PDB entry 3RL1 | X-ray diffraction, 2.00 A resolution | chains A and C of the 3 polymer chains in the assembly

== Chain A ==
Molecule: HLA class I histocompatibility antigen, A-3 alpha chain
Source organism: Homo sapiens
Notes: fragment: residues in UNP 25-298
UniProtKB: P04439 (1A03_HUMAN); residues 1-274 here correspond to UniProt positions 25-298 (UniProt number = residue number + 24)
Sequence (274 residues; each row starts with the number of its first residue):
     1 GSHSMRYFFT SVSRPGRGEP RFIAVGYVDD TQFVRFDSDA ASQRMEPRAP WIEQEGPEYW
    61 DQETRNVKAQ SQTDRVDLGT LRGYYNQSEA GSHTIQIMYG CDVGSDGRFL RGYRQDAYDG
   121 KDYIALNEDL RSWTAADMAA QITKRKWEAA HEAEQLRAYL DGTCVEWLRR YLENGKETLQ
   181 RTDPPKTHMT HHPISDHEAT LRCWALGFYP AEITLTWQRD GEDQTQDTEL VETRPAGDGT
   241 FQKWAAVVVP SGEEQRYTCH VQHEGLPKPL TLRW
Cystine bridges: Cys101-Cys164, Cys203-Cys259
Curated features (UniProtKB/Swiss-Prot):
  - binding site (a peptide antigen): Tyr7, Thr73, Tyr84, Asp116, Thr143, Lys146, Tyr159, Tyr171
  - modified residue: Tyr59 (Sulfotyrosine)
  - glycosylation: Asn86 (N-linked (GlcNAc...) asparagine)

== Chain C ==
Molecule: RT313 peptide
UniProtKB: Q9YV12 (Q9YV12_9HIV1); residues 1-9 here correspond to UniProt positions 313-321 (UniProt number = residue number + 312)
Sequence (9 residues; row label = number of the first residue in the row):
     1 AIFQSSMTK

== Chain A / chain C interface ==
Contacting residue pairs (40):
  Met5(A) - Ala1(C)
  Tyr7(A) - Ala1(C)  hydrogen bond (side chain-backbone)
  Tyr7(A) - Ile2(C)  hydrophobic
  Gln62(A) - Ala1(C)
  Glu63(A) - Ala1(C)
  Glu63(A) - Ile2(C)  hydrogen bond (side chain-backbone)
  Asn66(A) - Ile2(C)
  Asn66(A) - Gln4(C)
  Val67(A) - Ile2(C)
  Ala69(A) - Ser6(C)
  Gln70(A) - Ser6(C)
  Thr73(A) - Ser6(C)  hydrogen bond
  Thr73(A) - Met7(C)
  Thr73(A) - Thr8(C)
  Val76(A) - Thr8(C)
  Asp77(A) - Thr8(C)
  Asp77(A) - Lys9(C)  salt bridge
  Tyr84(A) - Lys9(C)
  Tyr99(A) - Ile2(C)
  Tyr99(A) - Phe3(C)  hydrogen bond (side chain-backbone)
  Asp116(A) - Lys9(C)  salt bridge
  Tyr123(A) - Lys9(C)
  Thr143(A) - Lys9(C)  hydrogen bond (side chain-backbone)
  Lys146(A) - Thr8(C)  hydrogen bond
  Lys146(A) - Lys9(C)  hydrogen bond (side chain-backbone)
  Trp147(A) - Met7(C)
  Trp147(A) - Thr8(C)  hydrogen bond (side chain-backbone)
  Trp147(A) - Lys9(C)
  Ala150(A) - Met7(C)  hydrophobic
  Glu152(A) - Phe3(C)
  Glu152(A) - Met7(C)
  Gln155(A) - Phe3(C)
  Gln155(A) - Ser5(C)
  Leu156(A) - Phe3(C)  hydrophobic
  Tyr159(A) - Ala1(C)  hydrogen bond (side chain-backbone)
  Tyr159(A) - Ile2(C)
  Tyr159(A) - Phe3(C)
  Tyr159(A) - Gln4(C)
  Trp167(A) - Ala1(C)
  Tyr171(A) - Ala1(C)  hydrogen bond (side chain-backbone)
Interface residues without a listed pair, chain A (33 interface residues in all): Phe9, Met45, Tyr59, Thr80, Leu81, Ile97, Arg114, Thr163

== In short ==
33 residues of chain A face 9 of chain C across their interface; the contacts include 10 hydrogen bonds and 2
salt bridges. Polar contacts include Asp77(A)-Lys9(C), Asp116(A)-Lys9(C) and Tyr7(A)-Ala1(C). From UniProt: 8
peptide antigen-binding residues on chain A.
Chain A is HLA class I histocompatibility antigen, A-3 alpha chain (Homo sapiens) and chain C is RT313
peptide; the structure, HIV RT derived peptide complexed to HLA-A*0301, was determined by X-ray diffraction
(same publication as 3RL2).
